1FQ9 - chains B and D of the 4 polymer chains in the assembly; structure by X-ray diffraction, 3.00 A resolution.

== Chain B ==
Name: Fibroblast growth factor 2
Source organism: Homo sapiens
Notes: fragment: the b-trefoil core of fibroblast growth factor 2 (fgf2)
UniProt: P09038 (FGF2_HUMAN); residues 15-146 here correspond to UniProt positions 24-155 (UniProt number = residue number + 9)
Sequence (132 residues; each row starts with the number of its first residue):
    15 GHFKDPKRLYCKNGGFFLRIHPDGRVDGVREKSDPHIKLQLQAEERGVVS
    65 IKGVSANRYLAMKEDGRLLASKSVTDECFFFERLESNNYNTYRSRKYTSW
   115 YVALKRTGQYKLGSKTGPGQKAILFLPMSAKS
Disordered / not traced: 15, 145-146
Differences from the reference sequence: engineered mutation Ser69 (Cys78 in P09038), Ser87 (Cys96 in P09038)
What the authors report for this chain:
  - binding site for n,O6-disulfo-glucosamine: Asn27, Arg120, Thr121, Lys125, Lys129, Gln134, Lys135, Ala136

== Chain D ==
Name: Fibroblast growth factor receptor 1
Source organism: Homo sapiens
Notes: fragment: extracellular ligand binding domain of fgf receptor 1 (fgfr1) consisting of immunoglobulin like domains ii (d2) and iii (d3)
UniProt: P11362 (FGR1_HUMAN); residue numbers follow UniProt; this construct covers 141-365
Sequence (225 residues; numbered 141 to 365; the number before each row is that of its first residue):
   141 TDNTKPNRMPVAPYWTSPEKMEKKLHAVPAAKTVKFKCPSSGTPQPTLRW
   191 LKNGKEFKPDHRIGGYKVRYATWSIIMDSVVPSDKGNYTCIVENEYGSIN
   241 HTYQLDVVERSPHRPILQAGLPANKTVALGSNVEFMCKVYSDPQPHIQWL
   291 KHIEVNGSKIGPDNLPYVQILKTAGVNTTDKEMEVLHLRNVSFEDAGEYT
   341 CLAGNSIGLSHHSAWLTVLEALEER
Disordered / not traced: 141-148, 293-307, 360-365
Disulfides: Cys178-Cys230, Cys277-Cys341
Differences from the reference sequence: engineered mutation Gln185 (Asn in P11362)
Swiss-Prot annotation at these positions:
  - region: Lys160 to Lys177 (Heparin-binding)
  - glycosylation (N-linked (GlcNAc...) asparagine): Asn227, Asn240, Asn264, Asn296, Asn317, Asn330
  - natural variant: Leu165 (L165S: In HRTFDS), Ala167 (A167S: In HH2), Val174 (V174A: In HH2), Cys178 (C178S: In HH2), Leu191 (L191S: In HRTFDS), Asp224 (D224H: In HH2), Tyr228 (Y228D: In HH2), Gly237 (G237D: In HH2; G237S: In HH2), Ile239 (I239T: In HH2), Leu245 (L245P: In HH2), Arg250 (R250Q: In HH2; R250W: In HH2), Pro252 (P252R: In PS and JWS; P252T: In a lung bronchoalveolar carcinoma sample), 14 further natural variant entries in UniProt
What the authors report for this chain:
  - binding site for n,O6-disulfo-glucosamine: Lys160, Arg209
  - binding site for 2-O-sulfo-alpha-L-idopyranuronic acid: Lys207, Arg209
  - binding site for the ligand UAP: Lys207, Ile216

== Chain B / chain D interface ==
Pairs across the interface (56; chain B residue first):
  Phe17(B) - Val279(D)
  Phe17(B) - Gln284(D)  hydrogen bond (backbone-side chain)
  Phe17(B) - Pro285(D)
  Phe17(B) - Ile287(D)  hydrophobic
  Phe17(B) - Asp320(D)
  Phe17(B) - Glu324(D)
  Lys21(B) - Asp282(D)
  Lys21(B) - Gln284(D)  hydrogen bond
  Tyr24(B) - Lys163(D)
  Tyr24(B) - Leu165(D)  hydrogen bond (side chain-backbone)
  Tyr24(B) - His166(D)
  Tyr24(B) - Ala167(D)  hydrogen bond (side chain-backbone)
  Gly28(B) - Lys163(D)
  Gly29(B) - Lys163(D)
  Phe31(B) - Leu165(D)  hydrophobic
  Arg44(B) - Glu162(D)
  Arg44(B) - Lys163(D)
  Leu55(B) - Gln284(D)  hydrogen bond (backbone-side chain)
  Gln56(B) - Ala314(D)
  Gln56(B) - Gly315(D)
  Gln56(B) - Thr319(D)
  Gln56(B) - Asp320(D)  hydrogen bond (side chain-backbone)
  Ala57(B) - Pro285(D)
  Ala57(B) - His286(D)
  Ala57(B) - Ala314(D)
  Ala57(B) - Gly315(D)  hydrogen bond (backbone-backbone)
  Glu58(B) - His286(D)
  Glu58(B) - Ala314(D)
  Glu58(B) - Gly315(D)
  Glu58(B) - Val316(D)  hydrogen bond (side chain-backbone)
  Glu59(B) - His286(D)
  Arg60(B) - His286(D)
  Arg60(B) - Gly344(D)
  Arg60(B) - Asn345(D)  hydrogen bond (side chain-backbone)
  Arg60(B) - Gly348(D)
  Arg60(B) - Leu349(D)
  Val63(B) - Gln284(D)
  Val88(B) - Val316(D)  hydrophobic
  Glu96(B) - Pro283(D)
  Glu96(B) - Gln284(D)  hydrogen bond (side chain-backbone)
  Glu96(B) - Ser346(D)
  Leu98(B) - Arg250(D)
  Leu98(B) - Pro252(D)  hydrophobic
  Asn101(B) - Pro169(D)
  Asn102(B) - Pro169(D)
  Asn102(B) - Arg250(D)  hydrogen bond (backbone-side chain)
  Tyr103(B) - Ala167(D)
  Tyr103(B) - Val168(D)
  Tyr103(B) - Pro169(D)
  Tyr103(B) - Arg250(D)
  Asn104(B) - Arg250(D)  hydrogen bond
  Leu140(B) - Ala167(D)
  Leu140(B) - Val168(D)  hydrophobic
  Leu140(B) - Pro169(D)  hydrophobic
  Pro141(B) - Arg250(D)
  Met142(B) - Asp246(D)
Other interface residues (no listed pair), chain B (30 interface residues in all): His16, Gly61, Ser64, Tyr73, Phe93, Phe139
Other interface residues (no listed pair), chain D (33 interface residues in all): Val248, Ser251, Ser281, Thr318, Ile347

== In short ==
30 residues of chain B face 33 of chain D across their interface; the contacts include 12 hydrogen bonds.
Polar pairs include Phe17(B)-Gln284(D), Lys21(B)-Gln284(D) and Tyr24(B)-Leu165(D). The paper reports a binding
site for n,O6-disulfo-glucosamine at Asn27(B), Arg120(B) and Lys160(D) among others; a binding site for
2-O-sulfo-alpha-L-idopyranuronic acid at Lys207(D) and Arg209(D).
Chain B is Fibroblast growth factor 2 and chain D is Fibroblast growth factor receptor 1, both from Homo
sapiens; the structure, Crystal structure of a ternary FGF2-FGFR1-heparin complex, was determined by X-ray
diffraction.
